7X2F - chains E and B of the 5 polymer chains in the assembly; structure by electron microscopy, 3.00 A resolution.

Chain E:
Name: Nanobody35
Notes: antibody fragment or engineered binder
Sequence (160 residues; numbered -21 to 138; the number before each row is that of its first residue; numbers below 1 keep their minus sign (Met-21 is residue -21)):
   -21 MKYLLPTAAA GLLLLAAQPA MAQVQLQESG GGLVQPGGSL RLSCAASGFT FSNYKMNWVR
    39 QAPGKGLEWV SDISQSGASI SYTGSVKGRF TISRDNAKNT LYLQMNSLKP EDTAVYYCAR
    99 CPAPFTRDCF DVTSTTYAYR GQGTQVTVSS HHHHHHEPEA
Not modelled in the structure: -21 to 0, 129-138
Disulfides: Cys22-Cys96, Cys99-Cys107

Chain B:
Name: Guanine nucleotide-binding protein G(I)/G(S)/G(T) subunit beta-1
Organism: Homo sapiens
Reference sequence: P62873 (GBB1_HUMAN); residue numbers follow UniProt; this construct covers 2-340
Sequence (358 residues; row label = number of the first residue in the row; numbers below 1 keep their minus sign (Met-17 is residue -17)):
   -17 MHHHHHHLEV LFQGPGSSGS ELDQLRQEAE QLKNQIRDAR KACADATLSQ ITNNIDPVGR
    43 IQMRTRRTLR GHLAKIYAMH WGTDSRLLVS ASQDGKLIIW DSYTTNKVHA IPLRSSWVMT
   103 CAYAPSGNYV ACGGLDNICS IYNLKTREGN VRVSRELAGH TGYLSCCRFL DDNQIVTSSG
   163 DTTCALWDIE TGQQTTTFTG HTGDVMSLSL APDTRLFVSG ACDASAKLWD VREGMCRQTF
   223 TGHESDINAI CFFPNGNAFA TGSDDATCRL FDLRADQELM TYSHDNIICG ITSVSFSKSG
   283 RLLLAGYDDF NCNVWDALKA DRAGVLAGHD NRVSCLGVTD DGMAVATGSW DSFLKIWN
Not modelled in the structure: -17 to -1
Differences from the reference sequence: initiating methionine (-17); expression tag (-16 to 1)
UniProt features mapped onto this chain:
  - modified residue: Ser2 (N-acetylserine), His266 (Phosphohistidine)
  - natural variant: Leu30 (L30F: In MRD42; uncertain significance), Arg52 (R52G: In MRD42), Gly64 (G64V: In MRD42), Asp76 (D76E: In MRD42; D76G: In MRD42), Gly77 (G77S: In MRD42), Lys78 (K78R: In MRD42), Ile80 (I80N: In MRD42; I80T: In MRD42), His91 (H91R: In MRD42; uncertain significance), Ala92 (A92T: In MRD42), Pro94 (P94S: In MRD42), Leu95 (L95P: In MRD42), Arg96 (R96L: In MRD42), 5 further natural variant entries in UniProt

Chain E / chain B interface:
Residue-residue contacts (16):
  Gln1(E) - Thr223(B)  hydrogen bond (backbone-backbone)
  Gly26(E) - Glu226(B)
  Phe27(E) - Glu226(B)
  Tyr32(E) - Glu226(B)  hydrogen bond
  Arg98(E) - Glu226(B)  hydrogen bond (side chain-backbone)
  Arg98(E) - Ser227(B)
  Pro100(E) - Ser227(B)
  Phe103(E) - Ile270(B)
  Thr114(E) - Thr184(B)
  Ala116(E) - Thr184(B)
  Ala116(E) - Asp205(B)
  Tyr117(E) - Cys204(B)  hydrogen bond (side chain-backbone)
  Tyr117(E) - Ala206(B)
  Tyr117(E) - Ser227(B)
  Tyr117(E) - Asp228(B)  hydrogen bond
  Gln120(E) - Arg8(B)
Other interface residues (no listed pair), chain E (13 interface residues in all): Thr28, Pro102
Other interface residues (no listed pair), chain B (13 interface residues in all): Lys15, Asp246, Asp247

In short:
The chain E/chain B interface involves 13 residues from each chain; the contacts include 5 hydrogen bonds.
Polar contacts include Tyr32(E)-Glu226(B), Arg98(E)-Glu226(B) and Tyr117(E)-Cys204(B).
Chain E is Nanobody35 and chain B is Guanine nucleotide-binding protein G(I)/G(S)/G(T) subunit beta-1 (Homo
sapiens); the structure, Cryo-EM structure of the dopamine and LY3154207-bound D1 dopamine receptor and
mini-Gs complex, was determined by electron microscopy (same publication as 7X2C and 7X2D).
